PDB entry 8J7D | electron microscopy, 2.70 A resolution | chains D and G of the 12 polymer chains in the assembly

# Chain D
Name: Methylcrotonoyl-CoA carboxylase subunit alpha, mitochondrial
From: Homo sapiens
Notes: EC 6.4.1.4
UniProtKB: Q96RQ3 (MCCA_HUMAN); residue numbers follow UniProt; this construct covers 1-725
Sequence (725 residues; each row starts with the number of its first residue):
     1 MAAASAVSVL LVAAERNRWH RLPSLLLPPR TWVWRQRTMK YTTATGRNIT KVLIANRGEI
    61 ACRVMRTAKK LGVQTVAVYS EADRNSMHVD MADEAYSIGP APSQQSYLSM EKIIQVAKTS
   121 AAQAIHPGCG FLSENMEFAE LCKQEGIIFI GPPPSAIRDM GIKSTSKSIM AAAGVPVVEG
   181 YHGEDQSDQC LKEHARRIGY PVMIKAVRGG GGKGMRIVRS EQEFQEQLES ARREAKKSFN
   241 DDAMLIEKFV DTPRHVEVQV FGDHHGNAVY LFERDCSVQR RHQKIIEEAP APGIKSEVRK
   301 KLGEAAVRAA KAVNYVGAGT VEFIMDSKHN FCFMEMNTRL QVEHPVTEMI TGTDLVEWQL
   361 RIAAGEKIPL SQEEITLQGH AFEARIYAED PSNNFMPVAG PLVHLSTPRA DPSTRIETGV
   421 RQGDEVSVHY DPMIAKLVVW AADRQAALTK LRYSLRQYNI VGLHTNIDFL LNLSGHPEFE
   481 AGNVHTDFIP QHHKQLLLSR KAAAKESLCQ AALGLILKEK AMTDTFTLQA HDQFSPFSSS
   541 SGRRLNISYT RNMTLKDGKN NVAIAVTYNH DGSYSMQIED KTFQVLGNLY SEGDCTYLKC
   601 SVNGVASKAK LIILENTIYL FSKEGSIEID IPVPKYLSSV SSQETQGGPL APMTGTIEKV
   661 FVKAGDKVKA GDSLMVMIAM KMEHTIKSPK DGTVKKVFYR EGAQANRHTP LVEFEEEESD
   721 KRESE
Disordered / not traced: 1-45, 205-215, 234-243, 718-725

# Chain G
Name: Methylcrotonoyl-CoA carboxylase beta chain, mitochondrial
From: Homo sapiens
Notes: EC 6.4.1.4
UniProtKB: Q9HCC0 (MCCB_HUMAN); residue numbers follow UniProt; this construct covers 1-563
Sequence (563 residues; numbered 1 to 563; the number before each row is that of its first residue):
     1 MWAVLRLALR PCARASPAGP RAYHGDSVAS LGTQPDLGSA LYQENYKQMK ALVNQLHERV
    61 EHIKLGGGEK ARALHISRGK LLPRERIDNL IDPGSPFLEL SQFAGYQLYD NEEVPGGGII
   121 TGIGRVSGVE CMIIANDATV KGGAYYPVTV KKQLRAQEIA MQNRLPCIYL VDSGGAYLPR
   181 QADVFPDRDH FGRTFYNQAI MSSKNIAQIA VVMGSCTAGG AYVPAMADEN IIVRKQGTIF
   241 LAGPPLVKAA TGEEVSAEDL GGADLHCRKS GVSDHWALDD HHALHLTRKV VRNLNYQKKL
   301 DVTIEPSEEP LFPADELYGI VGANLKRSFD VREVIARIVD GSRFTEFKAF YGDTLVTGFA
   361 RIFGYPVGIV GNNGVLFSES AKKGTHFVQL CCQRNIPLLF LQNITGFMVG REYEAEGIAK
   421 DGAKMVAAVA CAQVPKITLI IGGSYGAGNY GMCGRAYSPR FLYIWPNARI SVMGGEQAAN
   481 VLATITKDQR AREGKQFSSA DEAALKEPII KKFEEEGNPY YSSARVWDDG IIDPADTRLV
   541 LGLSFSAALN APIEKTDFGI FRM
Disordered / not traced: 1-22
Curated features (UniProtKB/Swiss-Prot):
  - region: Arg-343 to Asn-372 (Acyl-CoA binding)
  - modified residue: Lys-70 (N6-acetyllysine), Lys-141 (N6-succinyllysine), Lys-495 (N6-acetyllysine), Lys-511 (N6-acetyllysine)
  - natural variant: Ser-39 (S39F: In MCC2D), Gly-68 (G68V: In MCC2D; uncertain significance), Glu-99 (E99Q: In MCC2D), Ser-101 (S101F: In MCC2D), Gly-105 (G105R: In MCC2D; uncertain significance), Gly-118 (deletion: In MCC2D), Cys-131 (C131F: In MCC2D), Thr-139 (T139I: In MCC2D), Tyr-146 (Y146N: In MCC2D), Lys-152 (K152T: In MCC2D), Arg-155 (R155Q: In MCC2D; R155W: In MCC2D), Asn-163 (N163D: In MCC2D; uncertain significance), 42 further natural variant entries in UniProt
From the paper describing this entry:
  - catalytic residues: Phe-407, Ala-447 (proposed by the authors, not directly observed)

# Interface between chain D and chain G
Contacting residue pairs (49):
  Phe-526(D) / Gly-128(G)
  His-531(D) / Gln-297(G)
  His-531(D) / Lys-298(G)
  Asp-532(D) / Lys-298(G)  salt bridge
  Asp-532(D) / Tyr-365(G)  hydrogen bond
  Asp-532(D) / Ser-546(G)  hydrogen bond
  Phe-534(D) / Ile-304(G)  hydrophobic
  Ser-535(D) / Arg-125(G)  hydrogen bond
  Ser-535(D) / Ser-546(G)
  Pro-536(D) / Pro-96(G)
  Pro-536(D) / Phe-363(G)  hydrophobic
  Pro-536(D) / Gly-542(G)
  Pro-536(D) / Leu-543(G)  hydrophobic
  Phe-537(D) / Pro-96(G)
  Phe-537(D) / Ile-123(G)
  Phe-537(D) / Arg-125(G)
  Phe-537(D) / Glu-130(G)
  Phe-537(D) / Leu-543(G)  hydrophobic
  Ser-538(D) / Arg-125(G)
  Ser-539(D) / Gly-94(G)
  Ser-539(D) / Pro-96(G)
  Ser-540(D) / Gly-94(G)
  Ser-541(D) / Gly-94(G)  hydrogen bond (backbone-backbone)
  Gly-542(D) / Gly-94(G)  hydrogen bond (backbone-backbone)
  Arg-543(D) / Pro-96(G)
  Arg-543(D) / Phe-97(G)
  Arg-543(D) / Asp-536(G)  salt bridge
  Arg-544(D) / Ser-95(G)  hydrogen bond (side chain-backbone)
  Arg-544(D) / Pro-96(G)
  Arg-544(D) / Phe-97(G)
  Leu-545(D) / Leu-98(G)  hydrophobic
  Leu-545(D) / Glu-99(G)
  Leu-545(D) / Gln-102(G)  hydrogen bond (backbone-side chain)
  Leu-545(D) / Val-540(G)  hydrophobic
  Asn-546(D) / Leu-56(G)
  Asn-546(D) / His-57(G)  hydrogen bond (backbone-side chain)
  Asn-546(D) / Val-60(G)
  Asn-546(D) / Glu-61(G)
  Asn-546(D) / Gln-102(G)  hydrogen bond
  Asn-546(D) / Ile-531(G)
  Ile-547(D) / Val-60(G)  hydrophobic
  Ile-547(D) / Glu-61(G)
  Tyr-549(D) / Asp-88(G)
  Tyr-636(D) / His-282(G)
  Tyr-636(D) / His-285(G)
  Ser-641(D) / Leu-278(G)
  Glu-644(D) / Arg-234(G)  salt bridge
  Thr-645(D) / Arg-268(G)  hydrogen bond (backbone-side chain)
  Gln-646(D) / Arg-268(G)
Interface residues without a listed pair, chain D (27 interface residues in all): Glu-519, Thr-523, Asn-552, Tyr-568
Interface residues without a listed pair, chain G (47 interface residues in all): Lys-64, Arg-84, Glu-85, Ile-91, Pro-93, Gly-124, Trp-276, His-281, Lys-299, Leu-300, Glu-305, Pro-306, Ser-307, Asp-533, Leu-539

# In short
Chain D and chain G form an interface of 27 and 47 residues respectively, with 10 hydrogen bonds and 3 salt
bridges. Polar pairs include Asp-532(D)/Lys-298(G), Arg-543(D)/Asp-536(G) and Glu-644(D)/Arg-234(G). The paper
reports catalytic residues Phe-407(G) and Ala-447(G).
Here chain D is Methylcrotonoyl-CoA carboxylase subunit alpha, mitochondrial and chain G is
Methylcrotonoyl-CoA carboxylase beta chain, mitochondrial, both from Homo sapiens. Entry 8J7D (Human
3-methylcrotonyl-CoA carboxylase in BCCP-H1 state) was determined by electron microscopy together with 7YBU,
8J4Z, 8J78, 8JAK, 8JAW, 8JXL and 3 further entries from the same study.
